5LGA - chains A and B; structure by X-ray diffraction, 2.50 A resolution.

== Chain A ==
Protein: Vitamin D3 receptor A
Source organism: Danio rerio
UniProt: Q9PTN2 (VDRA_DANRE); numbering as in UniProt (aligned over 156-453)
Sequence (300 residues; numbered 154 to 453; the number before each row is that of its first residue):
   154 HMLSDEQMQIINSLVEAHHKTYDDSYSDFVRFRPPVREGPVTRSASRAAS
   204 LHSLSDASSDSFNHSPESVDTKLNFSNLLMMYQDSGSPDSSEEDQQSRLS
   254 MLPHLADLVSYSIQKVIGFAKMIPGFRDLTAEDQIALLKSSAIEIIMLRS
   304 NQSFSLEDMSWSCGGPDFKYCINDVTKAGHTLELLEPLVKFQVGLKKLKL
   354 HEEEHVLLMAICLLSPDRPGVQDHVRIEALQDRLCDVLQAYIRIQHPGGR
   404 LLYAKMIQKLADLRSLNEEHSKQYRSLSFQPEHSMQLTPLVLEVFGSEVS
Unresolved in the structure: 191-251, 453
Sequence notes: expression tag (154-155)
Ligand contacts: 6VH ((1R,3S,5Z)-5-[2-[(1R,3AS,7AR)-7A-methyl-1-[(6R)-1,1,1-tris(fluoranyl)-10-methyl-2,10-bis(oxidanyl)-2-(trifluoromethyl)undeca-3,8-diyn-6-yl]-2,3,3A,5,6,7-hexahydro-1H-inden-4-ylidene]ethylidene]-4-methylidene-cyclohexane-1,3-diol): Tyr175, Tyr179, Phe182, Leu255, Leu258, Ala259, Leu261, Val262, Ser265, Ile296, Ile299, Met300, Arg302, Ser303, Ser306, Trp314, Cys316, Tyr323, Val328, Ala331, His333, Leu337, Leu341, Leu419, Glu422, His423, Gln426, Tyr427, Leu430, Leu440, Val444, Phe448
Swiss-Prot annotation at these positions:
  - region: Lys274 to Lys292 (Interaction with coactivator LXXLL motif)
  - motif: Pro442 to Ser450 (9aaTAD)
  - binding site (calcitriol): Tyr175, Ser265, Arg302, Ser306, His333, His423
What the authors report for this chain:
  - conformationally variable residues (side-chain flip): Leu337
  - binding site for 6VH: Tyr175, Leu255, Leu261, Val262, Ser265, Arg302, Ser306, His333, His423, Tyr427, Leu430, Leu440, Val444, Phe448

== Chain B ==
Protein: Src-2
Sequence (13 residues; row label = number of the first residue in the row):
   686 KHKILHRLLQDSS
Unresolved in the structure: 696-698

== Interface between chain A and chain B ==
Contacting residue pairs (24; chain A residue first):
  Ile270(A) - Leu690(B)  hydrophobic
  Ile270(A) - Leu693(B)  hydrophobic
  Lys274(A) - Leu693(B)  hydrogen bond (side chain-backbone)
  Lys274(A) - Leu694(B)
  Lys274(A) - Gln695(B)  hydrogen bond (side chain-backbone)
  Phe279(A) - Leu694(B)  hydrophobic
  Ala284(A) - His691(B)
  Gln287(A) - Leu694(B)
  Ile288(A) - His687(B)
  Ile288(A) - His691(B)
  Ile288(A) - Leu694(B)  hydrophobic
  Leu291(A) - Leu694(B)  hydrophobic
  Lys292(A) - His687(B)  hydrogen bond
  Lys292(A) - Leu690(B)
  Pro442(A) - Ile689(B)  hydrophobic
  Leu443(A) - Ile689(B)
  Leu443(A) - Leu693(B)  hydrophobic
  Glu446(A) - His687(B)
  Glu446(A) - Lys688(B)  hydrogen bond (side chain-backbone)
  Glu446(A) - Ile689(B)  hydrogen bond (side chain-backbone)
  Glu446(A) - Leu690(B)  hydrogen bond (side chain-backbone)
  Val447(A) - Leu690(B)  hydrophobic
  Glu451(A) - His687(B)  hydrogen bond (backbone-side chain)
  Val452(A) - His687(B)
Interface residues without a listed pair, chain A (15 interface residues in all): Gln267

== Summary ==
15 residues of chain A face 8 of chain B across their interface; the contacts include 7 hydrogen bonds. Polar
pairs include Lys274(A)-Leu693(B), Lys274(A)-Gln695(B) and Lys292(A)-His687(B). Ligands of chain A: compound
6VH. From the paper: a binding site for 6VH at Tyr175(A), Leu255(A) and Leu261(A) among others; conformational
variability at Leu337(A).
Chain A is Vitamin D3 receptor A (Danio rerio) and chain B is Src-2; the structure, Structural analysis and
biological activities of BXL0124, a Gemini analog of Vitamin D, was determined by X-ray diffraction.
